PDB entry 3JV7 | X-ray diffraction, 2.00 A resolution | chains A and B of the 4 polymer chains in the assembly

Chain A (and B):
Protein: Adh-A
Organism: Rhodococcus ruber
Notes: EC 1.1.1.1; chain B of this document is another copy of the same molecule, construct and numbering; everything in this record applies to it too
Chain sequence (345 residues; each row starts with the number of its first residue):
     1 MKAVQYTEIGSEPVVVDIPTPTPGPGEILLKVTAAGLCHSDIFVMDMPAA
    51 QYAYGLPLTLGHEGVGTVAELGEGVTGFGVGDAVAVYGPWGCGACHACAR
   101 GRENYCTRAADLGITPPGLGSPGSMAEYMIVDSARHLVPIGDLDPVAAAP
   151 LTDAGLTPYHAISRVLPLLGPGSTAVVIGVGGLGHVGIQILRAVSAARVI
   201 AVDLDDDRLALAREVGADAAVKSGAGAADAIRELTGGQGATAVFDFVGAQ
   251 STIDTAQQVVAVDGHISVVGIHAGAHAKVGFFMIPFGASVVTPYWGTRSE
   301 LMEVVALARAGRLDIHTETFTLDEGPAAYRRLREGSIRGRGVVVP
Bound ions: Zn2+ site 1: Cys38, His62, Asp153 (together with acetic acid); Zn2+ site 2: Cys92, Cys95, Cys98, Cys106
Small-molecule neighbours: NAD (nicotinamide-adenine-dinucleotide): Cys38, His39, Ser40, Asp153, Thr157, Ile178, Gly179, Val180, Gly181, Gly182, Leu183, Val202, Asp203, Leu204, Asp205, Arg208, Ser223, Phe246, Val247, Ser251, Thr252, Val269, Gly270, Ile271, Pro293, Tyr294, Trp295, Leu332, Gly339, Arg340

How chain A and chain B interact:
Pairs across the interface (21):
  Tyr159(A) with Pro171(B)
  Pro171(A) with Tyr159(B); Glu303(B); Ala306(B); Leu307(B), hydrophobic
  Gly172(A) with Ala306(B)
  Arg192(A) with Arg312(B)
  Ala193(A) with Ser195(B); Ala196(B), hydrogen bond (backbone-backbone)
  Val194(A) with Val194(B)
  Ser195(A) with Ala193(B)
  Ala196(A) with Ala193(B), hydrogen bond (backbone-backbone); Leu307(B), hydrophobic; Arg312(B)
  Glu303(A) with Pro171(B)
  Ala306(A) with Pro171(B); Gly172(B)
  Leu307(A) with Pro171(B), hydrophobic; Ala196(B), hydrophobic
  Arg312(A) with Arg192(B); Ala196(B)

Summary:
Chain A and chain B each contribute 12 residues to their interface; the contacts include 2 hydrogen bonds. Its
one hydrogen bond, Ala193(A)-Ala196(B), is backbone to backbone. Chain A binds NAD. Cys38(A), His62(A) and
Asp153(A) form the Zn2+ site 1.
Chain A and chain B are both Adh-A (Rhodococcus ruber); the structure, Structure of ADH-A from Rhodococcus
ruber, was determined by X-ray diffraction together with 2XAA from the same study.
